3CCL - chains P and 0 of the 31 polymer chains in the assembly; structure by X-ray diffraction, 2.90 A resolution.

[Chain P]
Name: 50S ribosomal protein L19e
Organism: Haloarcula marismortui
UniProt: P14119 (RL19_HALMA); residues 0-148 here correspond to UniProt positions 1-149 (UniProt number = residue number + 1)
Amino-acid sequence (149 residues; row label = number of the first residue in the row; numbering starts at 0):
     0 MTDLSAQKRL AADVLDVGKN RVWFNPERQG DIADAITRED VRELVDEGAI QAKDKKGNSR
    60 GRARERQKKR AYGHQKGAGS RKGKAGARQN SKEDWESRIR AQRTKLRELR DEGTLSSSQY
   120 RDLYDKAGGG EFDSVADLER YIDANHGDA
Not modelled in the structure: 0, 144-148

[Chain 0]
Molecule: 23S ribosomal RNA
Organism: Haloarcula marismortui
Notes: engineered mutation(s): G2099A, U2535C
Sequence (2923 nucleotides; numbered 1 to 2923; the number before each row is that of its first residue):
     1 GUUGGCUACU AUGCCAGCUG GUGGAUUGCU CGGCUCAGGC GCUGAUGAAG GACGUGCCAA
    61 GCUGCGAUAA GCUGUGGGGA GCCGCACGGA GGCGAAGAAC CACAGAUUUC CGAAUGAGAA
   121 UCUCUCUAAC AAUUGCUUCG CGCAAUGAGG AACCCCGAGA ACUGAAACAU CUCAGUAUCG
   181 GGAGGAACAG AAAACGCAAC GUGAUGUCGU UAGUAACCGC GAGUGAACGC GAUACAGCCC
   241 AAACCGAAGC CCUCACGGGC AAUGUGGUGU CAGGGCUACC UCUCAUCAGC CGACCGUCUU
   301 CACGAAGUCU CUUGGAAUAG AGCGUGAUAC AGGGUGACAA CCCCGUACUG AAGACCAGUA
   361 CGCUGUGCGG UAGUGCCAGA GUAGCGGGGG UUGGAUAUCC CUCGCGAAUA ACGCAGGCAU
   421 CGACUGCGAA GGCUAAACAC AACCUGAGAC CGAUAGUGAA CAAGUAGUGU GAACGAACGC
   481 UGCAAAGUAC CCUCAGAAGG GAGGCGAAAU AGAGCAUGAA AUCAGUUGGC GAUCGAGCGA
   541 CAGGGCAUAC AAGGUCCCUU GACGAAUGAC CGAGACGCGA GUCUCCAGUA AGACUCACGG
   601 GAAGCCGAUG UUCUGUCGUA CGUUUUGAAA AACGAGCCAG GGAGUGUGUC UGUAUGGCAA
   661 GUCUAACCGG AGUAUCCGGG GAGGCACAGG GAAACCGACA UGGCCGCAGG GCUUUGCCCG
   721 AGGGCCGCCG UCUUCAAGGG CGGGGAGCCA UGUGGACACG ACCCGAAUCC GGACGAUCUA
   781 CGCAUGGACA AGAUGAAGCG UGCCGAAAGG CACGUGGAAG UCUGUUAGAG UUGGUGUCCU
   841 ACAAUACCCU CUCGUGAUCU AUGUGUAGGG GUGAAAGGCC CAUCGAGUCC GGCAACAGCU
   901 GGUUCCAAUC GAAACAUGUC GAAGCAUGAC CUCCGCCGAG GUAGUCUGUG AGGUAGAGCG
   961 ACCGAUUGGU GUGUCCGCCU CCGAGAGGAG UCGGCACACC UGUCAAACUC CAAACUUACA
  1021 GACGCUGUUU GACGCGGGGA UUCCGGUGCG CGGGGUAAGC CUGUGUACCA GGAGGGGAAC
  1081 AACCCAGAGA UAGGUUAAGG UCCCCAAGUG UGGAUUAAGU GUAAUCCUCU GAAGGUGGUC
  1141 UCGAGCCCUA GACAGCCGGG AGGUGAGCUU AGAAGCAGCU ACCCUCUAAG AAAAGCGUAA
  1201 CAGCUUACCG GCCGAGGUUU GAGGCGCCCA AAAUGAUCGG GACUCAAAUC CACCACCGAG
  1261 ACCUGUCCGU ACCACUCAUA CUGGUAAUCG AGUAGAUUGG CGCUCUAAUU GGAUGGAAGC
  1321 AGGGGCGAGA GCUCCUGUGG ACCGAUUAGU GACGAAAAUC CUGGCCAUAG UAGCAGCGAU
  1381 AGUCGGGUGA GAACCCCGAC GGCCUAAUGG AUAAGGGUUC CUCAGCACUG CUGAUCAGCU
  1441 GAGGGUUAGC CGGUCCUAAG UCUCACCGCA ACUCGACUGA GACGAAAUGG GAAACAGGUU
  1501 AAUAUUCCUG UGCCAUCAUG CAGUGAAAGU UGACGCCCUG GGGUCGAUCA CGCCGGGCAU
  1561 UCGCCCGGUC GAACCGUCCA ACUCCGUGGA AGCCGUAAUG GCAGGAAGCG GACGAACGGC
  1621 GGCAUAGGGA AACGUGAUUC AACCUGGGGC CCAUGAAAAG ACGAGCAUGA UGUCCGUACC
  1681 GAGAACCGAC ACAGGUGUCC AUGGCGGCGA AAGCCAAGGC CUGUCGGGAG CAACCAACGU
  1741 UAGGGAAUUC GGCAAGUUAG UCCCGUACCU UCGGAAGAAG GGAUGCCUGC UCCGGAACGG
  1801 AGCAGGUCGC AGUGACUCGG AAGCUCGGAC UGUCUAGUAA CAACAUAGGU GACCGCAAAU
  1861 CCGCAAGGAC UCGUACGGUC ACUGAAUCCU GCCCAGUGCA GGUAUCUGAA CACCUCGUAC
  1921 AAGAGGACGA AGGACCUGUC AACGGCGGGG GUAACUAUGA CCCUCUUAAG GUAGCGUAGU
  1981 ACCUUGCCGC AUCAGUAGCG GCUUGCAUGA AUGGAUUAAC CAGAGCUUCA CUGUCCCAAC
  2041 GUUGGGCCCG GUGAACUGUA CAUUCCAGUG CGGAGUCUGG AGACACCCAG GGGGAAGCAA
  2101 AGACCCUAUG GAGCUUUACU GCAGGCUGUC GCUGAGACGU GGUCGCCGAU GUGCAGCAUA
  2161 GGUAGGAGUC GUUACAGAGG UACCCGCGCU AGCGGGCCAC CCAGACAACA GUGAAAUACU
  2221 ACCCGUCGGU GACUGCGACU CUCACUCCGG GAGGAGGACA CCGAUAGCCG GGCAGUUUGA
  2281 CUGGGGCGGU ACGCGCUCGA AAAGAUAUCG AGCGCGCCCU AUGGUCAUCU CAGCCGGGAC
  2341 AGAGACCCGG CGAAGAGUGC AAGAGCAAAA GAUGACUUGA CAGUGUUCUU CCCAACGAGG
  2401 AACGCUGACG CGAAAGCGUG GUCUAGCGAA CCAAUUAGCC UGCUUGAUGC GGGCAAUUGA
  2461 UGACAGAAAA GCUACCCUAG GGAUAACAGA GUCGUCACUC GCAAGAGCAC AUAUCGACCG
  2521 AGUGGCUUGC UACCCCGAUG UCGGUUCCCU CCAUCCUGCC CGUGCAGAAG CGGGCAAGGG
  2581 UGAGGUUGUU CGCCUAUUAA AGGAGGUCGU GAGCUGGGUU UAGACCGUCG UGAGACAGGU
  2641 CGGCUGCUAU CUACUGGGUG UGUAAUGGUG UCUGACAAGA ACGACCGUAU AGUACGAGAG
  2701 GAACUACGGU UGGUGGCCAC UGGUGUACCG GUUGUUCGAG AGAGCACGUG CCGGGUAGCC
  2761 ACGCCACACG GGGUAAGAGC UGAACGCAUC UAAGCUCGAA ACCCACUUGG AAAAGAGACA
  2821 CCGCCGAGGU CCCGCGUACA AGACGCGGUC GAUAGACUCG GGGUGUGCGC GUCGAGGUAA
  2881 CGAGACGUUA AGCCCACGAG CACUAACAGA CCAAAGCCAU CAU
Not modelled in the structure: 1-9, 126-127, 715, 971-998, 1560, 1952-1963, 2137-2236, 2339-2343, 2665-2666, 2915-2923
Modified residues: 1MA (6-hydro-1-methyladenosine-5'-monophosphate) at position 628, OMU (o2'-methyluridine 5'-monophosphate) at position 2587, OMG (o2'-methylguanosine-5'-monophosphate) at position 2588, UR3 (3-methyluridine-5'-monophoshate) at position 2619, PSU (pseudouridine-5'-monophosphate) at position 2621
Metal / ion sites: Mg2+ site 1 near G28 (its only coordinating residue here); Na+ site 1: C40, G41, C443; Na+ site 2 near G56 (its only coordinating residue here); Na+ site 3: G66, U108; Sr2+ site 1: C85, A86; Mg2+ site 2 near U115 (its only coordinating residue here); Na+ site 4: C130, U146; Na+ site 5: C141, G142; Sr2+ site 2: G147 (shared with 1 residue of chain M); Mg2+ site 3: C162, U2276; K+ site 1: C162, U163, U172; Na+ site 6: A165, A166, A167; 69 more Mg2+ sites not listed; 55 more Na+ sites not listed; 58 more Sr2+ sites not listed; 1 more K+ sites not listed

[Interface between chain P and chain 0]
Pairs across the interface (174; chain P residue first):
  Thr1(P) - G1387(0)  hydrogen bond to the sugar
  Thr1(P) - U1388(0)  hydrogen bond to the sugar
  Thr1(P) - C1396(0)  hydrogen bond to the sugar
  Asp2(P) - C1395(0)  sugar contact
  Asp2(P) - C1396(0)  sugar contact
  Leu3(P) - C1396(0)  hydrogen bond to the sugar
  Leu3(P) - C1397(0)  sugar contact
  Ser4(P) - C1396(0)  phosphate contact
  Ala5(P) - U1422(0)  phosphate contact
  Lys7(P) - C1397(0)  salt bridge to the phosphate
  Lys7(P) - G1398(0)  salt bridge to the phosphate
  Arg8(P) - A1501(0)  hydrogen bond to the phosphate
  Arg8(P) - A1502(0)  salt bridge to the phosphate
  Leu9(P) - A1501(0)  phosphate contact
  Leu9(P) - A1502(0)  phosphate contact
  Gly17(P) - G1718(0)  hydrogen bond to the phosphate
  Gly17(P) - G1719(0)  phosphate contact
  Lys18(P) - G1719(0)  hydrogen bond to the phosphate
  Asn19(P) - G1719(0)  hydrogen bond to the phosphate
  Asn19(P) - C1720(0)  hydrogen bond to the phosphate
  Arg20(P) - G1718(0)  salt bridge to the phosphate
  Val21(P) - G1398(0)  phosphate contact
  Trp22(P) - G1398(0)  hydrogen bond to the phosphate
  Trp22(P) - A1399(0)  phosphate contact
  Phe23(P) - C1397(0)  hydrogen bond to the sugar
  Phe23(P) - G1398(0)  hydrogen bond to the phosphate
  Pro25(P) - C1397(0)  sugar contact
  Pro25(P) - G1398(0)  sugar contact
  Gln28(P) - G1386(0)  hydrogen bond to the base
  Gln28(P) - G1387(0)  hydrogen bond to the sugar
  Gln28(P) - C1397(0)  sugar contact
  Thr36(P) - A1501(0)  phosphate contact
  Arg37(P) - U1500(0)  phosphate contact
  Arg37(P) - A1501(0)  hydrogen bond to the phosphate
  Arg37(P) - A1502(0)  salt bridge to the phosphate
  Arg41(P) - U1499(0)  salt bridge to the phosphate
  Arg41(P) - U1500(0)  salt bridge to the phosphate
  Lys52(P) - A1399(0)  salt bridge to the phosphate
  Asp53(P) - G1556(0)  sugar contact
  Lys54(P) - A1717(0)  phosphate contact
  Lys55(P) - C1715(0)  hydrogen bond to the sugar
  Lys55(P) - A1716(0)  salt bridge to the phosphate
  Lys55(P) - A1717(0)  hydrogen bond to the phosphate
  Lys55(P) - U2736(0)  hydrogen bond to the sugar
  Lys55(P) - C2737(0)  phosphate contact
  Gly56(P) - C1566(0)  sugar contact
  Gly56(P) - C2737(0)  phosphate contact
  Asn57(P) - C1566(0)  phosphate contact
  Asn57(P) - G1703(0)  base contact
  Asn57(P) - G1704(0)  hydrogen bond to the base
  Asn57(P) - C1715(0)  hydrogen bond to the sugar
  Asn57(P) - A1716(0)  sugar contact
  Asn57(P) - U2736(0)  sugar contact
  Asn57(P) - C2737(0)  phosphate contact
  Ser58(P) - C1565(0)  hydrogen bond to the sugar
  Ser58(P) - C1566(0)  phosphate contact
  Ser58(P) - C2737(0)  hydrogen bond to the phosphate
  Ser58(P) - G2738(0)  sugar contact
  Arg59(P) - U1548(0)  hydrogen bond to the phosphate
  Arg59(P) - C1549(0)  salt bridge to the phosphate
  Arg59(P) - C1565(0)  phosphate contact
  Arg59(P) - C1566(0)  hydrogen bond to the phosphate
  Arg59(P) - G1704(0)  hydrogen bond to the phosphate
  Arg59(P) - C1705(0)  salt bridge to the phosphate
  Gly60(P) - C1565(0)  phosphate contact
  Arg61(P) - U2736(0)  salt bridge to the phosphate
  Arg61(P) - C2737(0)  salt bridge to the phosphate
  Arg61(P) - G2738(0)  phosphate contact
  Arg61(P) - A2739(0)  salt bridge to the phosphate
  Arg63(P) - C1549(0)  salt bridge to the phosphate
  Arg63(P) - C1565(0)  salt bridge to the phosphate
  Arg63(P) - C1566(0)  salt bridge to the phosphate
  Arg65(P) - C1705(0)  hydrogen bond to the phosphate
  Arg65(P) - G1706(0)  salt bridge to the phosphate
  Arg65(P) - U2735(0)  salt bridge to the phosphate
  Gln66(P) - C1798(0)  hydrogen bond to the sugar
  Lys68(P) - C1787(0)  salt bridge to the phosphate
  Lys68(P) - U1788(0)  phosphate contact
  Arg69(P) - G1706(0)  salt bridge to the phosphate
  Arg69(P) - G1707(0)  salt bridge to the phosphate
  Ala70(P) - C1798(0)  phosphate contact
  Tyr71(P) - G1789(0)  base contact
  Tyr71(P) - C1790(0)  hydrogen bond to the base
  Gly72(P) - G1802(0)  base contact
  His73(P) - U1788(0)  hydrogen bond to the base
  His73(P) - G1789(0)  hydrogen bond to the base
  His73(P) - C1790(0)  base contact
  Gln74(P) - C1786(0)  phosphate contact
  Gln74(P) - C1787(0)  hydrogen bond to the phosphate
  Lys75(P) - G1800(0)  salt bridge to the phosphate
  Gly76(P) - G1785(0)  phosphate contact
  Ala77(P) - G1760(0)  hydrogen bond to the base
  Ala77(P) - U1761(0)  base contact
  Ala77(P) - U1784(0)  base contact
  Ala77(P) - G1785(0)  phosphate contact
  Gly78(P) - G1760(0)  base contact
  Gly78(P) - U1784(0)  hydrogen bond to the phosphate
  Gly78(P) - G1785(0)  hydrogen bond to the phosphate
  Gly78(P) - U1813(0)  sugar contact
  Ser79(P) - G1785(0)  phosphate contact
  Arg80(P) - G1760(0)  hydrogen bond to the base
  Arg80(P) - U1761(0)  sugar contact
  Arg80(P) - A1801(0)  salt bridge to the phosphate
  Arg80(P) - G1802(0)  salt bridge to the phosphate
  Lys81(P) - G1707(0)  phosphate contact
  Lys81(P) - C1708(0)  hydrogen bond to the phosphate
  Lys81(P) - G1760(0)  hydrogen bond to the sugar
  Lys81(P) - U1761(0)  sugar contact
  Lys81(P) - U1813(0)  sugar contact
  Lys81(P) - U1817(0)  hydrogen bond to the base
  Gly82(P) - G1707(0)  phosphate contact
  Gly82(P) - C1708(0)  hydrogen bond to the phosphate
  Gly82(P) - U1761(0)  sugar contact
  Lys83(P) - A793(0)  sugar contact
  Lys83(P) - U1761(0)  sugar contact
  Lys83(P) - C1762(0)  salt bridge to the phosphate
  Ala84(P) - U1761(0)  phosphate contact
  Ala84(P) - C1762(0)  hydrogen bond to the phosphate
  Gly85(P) - A793(0)  phosphate contact
  Ala86(P) - G792(0)  sugar contact
  Ala86(P) - A793(0)  hydrogen bond to the phosphate
  Ala86(P) - C1708(0)  sugar contact
  Arg87(P) - C1708(0)  salt bridge to the phosphate
  Arg87(P) - G1799(0)  sugar contact
  Arg87(P) - G1800(0)  salt bridge to the phosphate
  Arg87(P) - A1801(0)  salt bridge to the phosphate
  Gln88(P) - G1799(0)  base contact
  Gln88(P) - G1800(0)  sugar contact
  Lys91(P) - G816(0)  salt bridge to the phosphate
  Lys91(P) - G817(0)  salt bridge to the phosphate
  Lys91(P) - A1597(0)  hydrogen bond to the base
  Trp94(P) - G814(0)  sugar contact
  Trp94(P) - U815(0)  sugar contact
  Trp94(P) - A1597(0)  hydrogen bond to the sugar
  Trp94(P) - A1598(0)  phosphate contact
  Glu95(P) - G1540(0)  phosphate contact
  Glu95(P) - A1597(0)  sugar contact
  Ser96(P) - G1794(0)  hydrogen bond to the sugar
  Ser96(P) - A1796(0)  base contact
  Arg97(P) - C1793(0)  sugar contact
  Ile98(P) - A1597(0)  sugar contact
  Arg99(P) - G1540(0)  hydrogen bond to the phosphate
  Arg99(P) - G1541(0)  salt bridge to the phosphate
  Arg99(P) - A1597(0)  salt bridge to the phosphate
  Ala100(P) - G1794(0)  phosphate contact
  Ala100(P) - G1795(0)  phosphate contact
  Arg102(P) - U1596(0)  hydrogen bond to the base
  Arg102(P) - A1597(0)  salt bridge to the phosphate
  Arg102(P) - A1598(0)  salt bridge to the phosphate
  Arg109(P) - C1594(0)  salt bridge to the phosphate
  Arg109(P) - G1595(0)  salt bridge to the phosphate
  Ser116(P) - C1593(0)  phosphate contact
  Ser116(P) - C1594(0)  phosphate contact
  Ser117(P) - C1593(0)  phosphate contact
  Tyr119(P) - C1594(0)  phosphate contact
  Tyr119(P) - G1595(0)  hydrogen bond to the phosphate
  Arg120(P) - C1593(0)  base contact
  Arg120(P) - C1594(0)  salt bridge to the phosphate
  Arg120(P) - G1595(0)  hydrogen bond to the base
  Tyr123(P) - G1595(0)  base contact
  Tyr123(P) - U1596(0)  hydrogen bond to the phosphate
  Asp124(P) - U801(0)  sugar contact
  Asp124(P) - G1595(0)  base contact
  Lys125(P) - U801(0)  phosphate contact
  Lys125(P) - G802(0)  phosphate contact
  Gly127(P) - G800(0)  hydrogen bond to the sugar
  Gly128(P) - G800(0)  hydrogen bond to the base
  Gly128(P) - U801(0)  sugar contact
  Glu130(P) - U801(0)  hydrogen bond to the sugar
  Glu130(P) - G802(0)  sugar contact
  Ser133(P) - C1793(0)  phosphate contact
  Ser133(P) - G1794(0)  phosphate contact
  Val134(P) - G1794(0)  hydrogen bond to the phosphate
  Ala135(P) - C1793(0)  phosphate contact
Interface residues without a listed pair, chain P (84 interface residues in all): Val16, Asn24, Ile35, Glu38, Ala62, Arg106, Gly129
Interface residues without a listed pair, chain 0 (79 interface residues in all): C813, C1421, U1539, G1567, C1803, C1816

[Overview]
84 residues of chain P face 79 of chain 0 across their interface; the contacts include 53 hydrogen bonds and
38 salt bridges. Among the polar pairs are Gln28(P)-G1386(0), Asn57(P)-G1704(0) and Tyr71(P)-C1790(0). C85(0)
and A86(0) form the Sr2+ site 1.
Chain P is 50S ribosomal protein L19e and chain 0 is 23S ribosomal RNA, both from Haloarcula marismortui; the
structure, Structure of Anisomycin resistant 50S Ribosomal Subunit: 23S rRNA mutation U2535C. Density for
Anisomycin is visible ..., was determined by X-ray diffraction, deposited together with 3CC2, 3CC4, 3CC7,
3CCE, 3CCJ, 3CCM and 6 further entries.
